Entry 2II7 (X-ray diffraction, 2.80 A resolution); this record covers chains A and H of the 4 polymer chains in the assembly.

Chain A (and H):
Protein: Anabaena sensory rhodopsin transducer protein
From: Anabaena sp
Notes: chain H of this document is another copy of the same molecule, construct and numbering; everything in this record applies to it too
UniProt: Q8YSC3 (Q8YSC3_ANASP); residues 0-124 here correspond to UniProt positions 1-125 (UniProt number = residue number + 1)
Amino-acid sequence (131 residues; numbered 0 to 130; the number before each row is that of its first residue; numbering starts at 0):
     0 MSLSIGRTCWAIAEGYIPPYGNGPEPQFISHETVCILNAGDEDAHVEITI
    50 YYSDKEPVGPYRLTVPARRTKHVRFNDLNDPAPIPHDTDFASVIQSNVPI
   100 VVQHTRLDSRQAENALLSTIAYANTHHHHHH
Disordered / not traced: 0, 18-24, 120-130 (chain H: 0, 19-30, 119-130)
Sequence notes: expression tag (125-130)
From the paper describing this entry:
  - conformationally variable residues (order/disorder transition): Tyr-19 to His-30, Thr-104 to His-125

Interface between chain A and chain H:
Contacting residue pairs (9; chain A residue first):
  Asp-107(A) / Ser-108(H)
  Ala-111(A) / Ser-108(H)
  Ala-111(A) / Ala-111(H)
  Glu-112(A) / Leu-106(H)
  Ala-114(A) / Ala-111(H)
  Ala-114(A) / Leu-115(H)
  Leu-115(A) / Ala-111(H)  hydrophobic
  Ser-117(A) / Leu-115(H)
  Thr-118(A) / Leu-115(H)
Other interface residues (no listed pair), chain A (9 interface residues in all): Arg-105, Ser-108
Other interface residues (no listed pair), chain H (7 interface residues in all): Arg-105, Asp-107, Glu-112

In short:
9 residues of chain A and 7 residues of chain H are in contact. The paper reports conformational variability
at Tyr-19(A) and Thr-104(A).
Chain A and chain H are both Anabaena sensory rhodopsin transducer protein (Anabaena sp); the structure,
Anabaena sensory rhodopsin transducer, was determined by X-ray diffraction (same publication as 2II8, 2II9 and
2IIA).
